Entry 3V6D (X-ray diffraction, 2.70 A resolution); this record covers chains A and B of the 4 polymer chains in the assembly.

Chain A:
Molecule: HIV-1 REVERSE TRANSCRIPTASE P66 subunit
From: Human immunodeficiency virus type 1 BH10
Notes: EC 2.7.7.49, 2.7.7.7
UniProtKB: P03366 (POL_HV1B1); residues 1-554 here correspond to UniProt positions 600-1153 (UniProt number = residue number + 599)
Sequence (556 residues; row label = number of the first residue in the row; numbers below 1 keep their minus sign (Met-1 is residue -1)):
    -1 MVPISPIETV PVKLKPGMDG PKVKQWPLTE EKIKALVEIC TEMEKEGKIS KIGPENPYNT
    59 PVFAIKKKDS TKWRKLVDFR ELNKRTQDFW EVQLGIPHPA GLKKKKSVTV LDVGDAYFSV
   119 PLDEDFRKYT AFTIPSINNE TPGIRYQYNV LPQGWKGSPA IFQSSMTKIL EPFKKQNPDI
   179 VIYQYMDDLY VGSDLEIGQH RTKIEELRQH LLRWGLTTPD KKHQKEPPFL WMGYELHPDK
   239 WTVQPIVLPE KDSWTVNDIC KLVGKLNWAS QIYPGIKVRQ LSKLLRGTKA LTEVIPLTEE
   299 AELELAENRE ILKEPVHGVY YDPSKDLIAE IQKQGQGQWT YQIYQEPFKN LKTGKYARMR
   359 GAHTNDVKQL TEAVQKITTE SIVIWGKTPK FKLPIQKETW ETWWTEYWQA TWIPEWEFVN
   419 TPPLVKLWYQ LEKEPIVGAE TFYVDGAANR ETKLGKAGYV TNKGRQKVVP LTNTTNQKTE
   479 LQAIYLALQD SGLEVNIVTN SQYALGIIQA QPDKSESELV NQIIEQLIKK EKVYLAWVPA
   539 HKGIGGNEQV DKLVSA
Unresolved in the structure: -1
Construct notes: expression tag (-1 to 0); engineered mutation Cys258 (Gln857 in P03366), Ser280 (Cys879 in P03366), Asn498 (Asp1097 in P03366)
Swiss-Prot annotation at these positions:
  - region: Phe227 to His235 (RT 'primer grip')
  - motif: Trp398 to Trp414 (Tryptophan repeat motif)
  - binding site (Mg(2+)): Asp110, Asp185, Asp186, Asp443, Glu478, Asp549
  - site: Trp401 (Essential for RT p66/p51 heterodimerization), Trp414 (Essential for RT p66/p51 heterodimerization), Phe440, Tyr441 (Cleavage)
Reported in the primary citation:
  - binding site for the 21-nt DNA strand: Tyr183 to Asp186
  - mutagenesis - D498N: abolished catalytic activity (RNase H activity) (citing earlier work)
  - mutagenesis - D498N: unchanged catalytic activity (polymerase activity) (citing earlier work)
  - catalytic residues: Asp110, Asp185, Asp186 (citing earlier work)

Chain B:
Molecule: HIV-1 REVERSE TRANSCRIPTASE P51 subunit
From: Human immunodeficiency virus type 1 BH10
Notes: EC 2.7.7.49, 2.7.7.7
UniProtKB: P03366 (POL_HV1B1); residues 1-428 here correspond to UniProt positions 600-1027 (UniProt number = residue number + 599)
Sequence (428 residues; numbered 1 to 428; the number before each row is that of its first residue):
     1 PISPIETVPV KLKPGMDGPK VKQWPLTEEK IKALVEICTE MEKEGKISKI GPENPYNTPV
    61 FAIKKKDSTK WRKLVDFREL NKRTQDFWEV QLGIPHPAGL KKKKSVTVLD VGDAYFSVPL
   121 DEDFRKYTAF TIPSINNETP GIRYQYNVLP QGWKGSPAIF QSSMTKILEP FKKQNPDIVI
   181 YQYMDDLYVG SDLEIGQHRT KIEELRQHLL RWGLTTPDKK HQKEPPFLWM GYELHPDKWT
   241 VQPIVLPEKD SWTVNDIQKL VGKLNWASQI YPGIKVRQLS KLLRGTKALT EVIPLTEEAE
   301 LELAENREIL KEPVHGVYYD PSKDLIAEIQ KQGQGQWTYQ IYQEPFKNLK TGKYARMRGA
   361 HTNDVKQLTE AVQKITTESI VIWGKTPKFK LPIQKETWET WWTEYWQATW IPEWEFVNTP
   421 PLVKLWYQ
Unresolved in the structure: 1-3, 218-230
Construct notes: engineered mutation Ser280 (Cys879 in P03366)
Swiss-Prot annotation at these positions:
  - region: Phe227 to His235 (RT 'primer grip')
  - motif: Trp398 to Trp414 (Tryptophan repeat motif)
  - binding site (Mg(2+)): Asp110, Asp185, Asp186
  - site (Essential for RT p66/p51 heterodimerization): Trp401, Trp414

Interface between chain A and chain B:
Residue-residue contacts (115; chain A residue first):
  Val8(A) - Glu53(B)
  Pro9(A) - Glu53(B)
  Gln85(A) - Glu53(B)  hydrogen bond (side chain-backbone)
  Asp86(A) - Lys20(B)  salt bridge
  Asp86(A) - Pro55(B)
  Phe87(A) - Pro52(B)
  Trp88(A) - Lys20(B)
  Trp88(A) - Val21(B)
  Trp88(A) - Lys22(B)
  Trp88(A) - Pro52(B)  hydrogen bond (backbone-backbone)
  Trp88(A) - Asn54(B)
  Trp88(A) - Pro55(B)
  Trp88(A) - Asn57(B)
  Trp88(A) - Thr131(B)  hydrogen bond
  Trp88(A) - Arg143(B)
  Val90(A) - Pro140(B)
  Val90(A) - Gly141(B)  hydrogen bond (backbone-backbone)
  Val90(A) - Arg143(B)
  Leu92(A) - Pro133(B)  hydrophobic
  Leu92(A) - Asn137(B)
  Gly93(A) - Asn137(B)  hydrogen bond (backbone-side chain)
  Ile94(A) - Asn137(B)
  Pro95(A) - Asn136(B)
  Pro95(A) - Asn137(B)
  His96(A) - Asn136(B)  hydrogen bond (backbone-side chain)
  Gly99(A) - Asn136(B)
  Leu100(A) - Asn136(B)
  Ala158(A) - Pro52(B)
  Ser162(A) - Pro52(B)
  Thr165(A) - Pro140(B)
  Glu169(A) - Lys49(B)  salt bridge
  Lys172(A) - Thr139(B)
  Ile180(A) - Glu138(B)
  Tyr181(A) - Asn136(B)  hydrogen bond
  Tyr181(A) - Glu138(B)
  Gln182(A) - Glu138(B)  hydrogen bond (backbone-backbone)
  Gln182(A) - Pro140(B)
  Arg358(A) - Glu396(B)  salt bridge
  Gln373(A) - Thr397(B)  hydrogen bond
  Thr376(A) - Trp401(B)
  Thr377(A) - Thr400(B)
  Ile380(A) - Leu26(B)
  Ile380(A) - Thr27(B)
  Val381(A) - Pro25(B)  hydrophobic
  Val381(A) - Asn136(B)  hydrogen bond (backbone-backbone)
  Ile382(A) - Ile135(B)
  Ile382(A) - Asn136(B)
  Trp383(A) - Ile135(B)
  Gly384(A) - Thr27(B)
  Gly384(A) - Glu28(B)  hydrogen bond (backbone-backbone)
  Gly384(A) - Ile135(B)
  Trp402(A) - Lys331(B)  hydrogen bond (backbone-side chain)
  Trp402(A) - His361(B)
  Trp402(A) - Thr362(B)
  Trp402(A) - Asp364(B)
  Tyr405(A) - Lys331(B)  hydrogen bond (backbone-side chain)
  Trp406(A) - Lys331(B)
  Trp406(A) - Asn418(B)  hydrogen bond
  Trp406(A) - Pro420(B)  hydrophobic
  Trp406(A) - Pro421(B)
  Gln407(A) - Lys331(B)  hydrogen bond (backbone-side chain)
  Gln407(A) - Asp364(B)
  Gln407(A) - Pro392(B)
  Gln407(A) - Ile393(B)
  Gln407(A) - Gln394(B)
  Gln407(A) - Val417(B)  hydrogen bond (side chain-backbone)
  Gln407(A) - Asn418(B)  hydrogen bond
  Ala408(A) - Asp364(B)
  Ala408(A) - Pro392(B)  hydrogen bond (backbone-backbone)
  Ala408(A) - Ile393(B)
  Thr409(A) - Asp364(B)  hydrogen bond (backbone-side chain)
  Trp410(A) - Thr362(B)
  Trp410(A) - Asn363(B)
  Trp410(A) - Val365(B)  hydrophobic
  Trp410(A) - Trp401(B)  hydrophobic
  Trp410(A) - Tyr405(B)
  Pro412(A) - Trp401(B)
  Glu432(A) - Lys259(B)  salt bridge
  Pro433(A) - Asn255(B)
  Pro433(A) - Leu289(B)  hydrophobic
  Pro433(A) - Thr290(B)
  Ile434(A) - Thr290(B)
  Val435(A) - Thr290(B)
  Thr439(A) - Ala288(B)
  Thr439(A) - Leu289(B)  hydrogen bond (side chain-backbone)
  Tyr441(A) - Val254(B)
  Tyr441(A) - Gln258(B)
  Tyr441(A) - Thr286(B)
  Tyr441(A) - Lys287(B)  hydrogen bond (side chain-backbone)
  Val458(A) - Thr286(B)
  Thr459(A) - Thr286(B)
  Asn460(A) - Thr286(B)
  Asn460(A) - Lys287(B)
  Asn460(A) - Ala288(B)
  Asn494(A) - Leu289(B)
  Val496(A) - Gln258(B)
  Val496(A) - Leu289(B)  hydrophobic
  Gln500(A) - Leu422(B)
  Tyr532(A) - Asn255(B)  hydrogen bond
  Tyr532(A) - Leu289(B)  hydrophobic
  Trp535(A) - Leu422(B)
  Trp535(A) - Val423(B)  hydrophobic
  Val536(A) - Gln258(B)
  Pro537(A) - Gly262(B)
  Pro537(A) - Asn265(B)
  Lys540(A) - Asn265(B)
  Ile542(A) - Leu283(B)
  Gly543(A) - Leu283(B)  hydrogen bond (backbone-backbone)
  Gly543(A) - Arg284(B)
  Gly543(A) - Gly285(B)
  Gly544(A) - Gly285(B)  hydrogen bond (backbone-backbone)
  Gly544(A) - Thr286(B)
  Gln547(A) - Arg284(B)  hydrogen bond (side chain-backbone)
  Gln547(A) - Gly285(B)
  Gln547(A) - Thr286(B)
Interface residues without a listed pair, chain A (72 interface residues in all): Gln91, Ile159, Gln161, Val179, Thr386, Thr403, Gly436, Leu503, Gly504, Gln507, Ala534, Gly541
Interface residues without a listed pair, chain B (64 interface residues in all): Gly51, Val261, Val276, Ser280, Trp337, Leu368, Thr419

Summary:
Chain A and chain B form an interface of 72 and 64 residues respectively, with 25 hydrogen bonds and 4 salt
bridges. Polar contacts include Asp86(A)-Lys20(B), Glu169(A)-Lys49(B) and Arg358(A)-Glu396(B). The paper
reports catalytic residues Asp110(A), Asp185(A) and Asp186(A); D498N of chain A abolishes catalytic activity
(RNase H activity).
Chain A is HIV-1 REVERSE TRANSCRIPTASE P66 subunit and chain B is HIV-1 REVERSE TRANSCRIPTASE P51 subunit,
both from Human immunodeficiency virus type 1 BH10; the structure, Crystal structure of HIV-1 reverse
transcriptase (RT) cross-linked with AZT-terminated DNA, was determined by X-ray diffraction together with
3V4I and 3V81 from the same study.
